Entry 4P66 (X-ray diffraction, 1.84 A resolution); this record covers chain A.

== Chain A ==
Name: Dihydrofolate reductase
Organism: Escherichia coli
Notes: EC 1.5.1.3
Reference sequence: C3TR70 (C3TR70_ECOLX); residues 1-159 here = UniProt positions 1-159
Amino-acid sequence (159 residues; row label = number of the first residue in the row):
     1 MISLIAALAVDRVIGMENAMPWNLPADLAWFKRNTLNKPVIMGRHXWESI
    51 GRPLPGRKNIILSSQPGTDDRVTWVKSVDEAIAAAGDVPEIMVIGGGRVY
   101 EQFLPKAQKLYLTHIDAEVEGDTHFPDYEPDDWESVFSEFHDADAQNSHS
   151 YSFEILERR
Modified / non-standard residues: XCN (S-cyano-L-cysteine) at position 46
Differences from the reference sequence: engineered mutation XCN_46 (Thr in C3TR70), Ala85 (Cys in C3TR70), Ser152 (Cys in C3TR70)
Bound ions: Ca2+: Asp116, Arg159
Small-molecule neighbours:
  - methotrexate (MTX): Ile5, Ala6, Ala7, Met20, Asp27, Leu28, Trp30, Phe31, Lys32, XCN_46, Ser49, Ile50, Leu54, Arg57, Ile94, Tyr100, Thr113
  - NADP (NAP; NADP nicotinamide-adenine-dinucleotide phosphate): Ile5, Ala6, Ala7, Ile14, Gly15, Met16, Asn18, Ala19, Met20, Trp22, Gly43, Arg44, His45, XCN_46, Leu62, Ser63, Ser64, Gln65, Lys76, Ser77, Val78, Ile94, Gly95, Gly96, Gly97, Arg98, Val99, Tyr100, Gln102, Asp122, Thr123
What the authors report for this chain:
  - mutagenesis - C85A/C152S (khyd = 215 +/- 8 s-1): unchanged catalytic activity
  - mutagenesis - I50C/C85A/C152S (10-fold): decreased catalytic activity
  - conformationally variable residues: Asn18, Ser49 (from molecular simulation)

== In short ==
Ligands of chain A: methotrexate and NADP. Asp116 and Arg159 coordinate Ca2+. From the paper: I50C/C85A/C152S
reduce catalytic activity; conformational variability at Asn18 and Ser49.
Chain A is Dihydrofolate reductase (Escherichia coli); the structure, Electrostatics of Active Site
Microenvironments of E. coli DHFR, was determined by X-ray diffraction together with 4P68 from the same study.
